PDB entry 4INU | X-ray diffraction, 3.10 A resolution | chains E and F of the 28 polymer chains in the assembly

[Chain E]
Name: Proteasome component PRE5
Organism: Saccharomyces cerevisiae
Notes: EC 3.4.25.1
Reference sequence: P40302 (PSA1_YEAST); residues 0-233 here correspond to UniProt positions 1-234 (UniProt number = residue number + 1)
Sequence (234 residues; each row starts with the number of its first residue; numbering starts at 0):
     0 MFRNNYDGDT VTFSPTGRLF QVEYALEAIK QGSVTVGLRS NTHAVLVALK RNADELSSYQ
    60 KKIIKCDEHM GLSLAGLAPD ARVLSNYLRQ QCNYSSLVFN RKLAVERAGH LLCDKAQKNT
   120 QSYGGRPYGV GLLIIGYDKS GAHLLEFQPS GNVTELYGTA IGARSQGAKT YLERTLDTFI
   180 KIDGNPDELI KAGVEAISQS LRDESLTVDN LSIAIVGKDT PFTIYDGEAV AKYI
Disordered / not traced: 0
Curated features (UniProtKB/Swiss-Prot):
  - modified residue: Ser13 (Phosphoserine)
  - cross-link: Lys190 (Glycyl lysine isopeptide (Lys-Gly) (interchain with G-Cter in ubiquitin))

[Chain F]
Name: Proteasome component C1
Organism: Saccharomyces cerevisiae
Notes: EC 3.4.25.1
Reference sequence: P21242 (PSA3_YEAST); residues -3 to 284 here correspond to UniProt positions 1-288 (UniProt number = residue number + 4)
Sequence (288 residues; each row starts with the number of its first residue; numbers below 1 keep their minus sign (Met-3 is residue -3)):
    -3 MTSIGTGYDL SNSVFSPDGR NFQVEYAVKA VENGTTSIGI KCNDGVVFAV EKLITSKLLV
    57 PQKNVKIQVV DRHIGCVYSG LIPDGRHLVN RGREEAASFK KLYKTPIPIP AFADRLGQYV
   117 QAHTLYNSVR PFGVSTIFGG VDKNGAHLYM LEPSGSYWGY KGAATGKGRQ SAKAELEKLV
   177 DHHPEGLSAR EAVKQAAKII YLAHEDNKEK DFELEISWCS LSETNGLHKF VKGDLLQEAI
   237 DFAQKEINGD DDEDEDDSDN VMSSDDENAP VATNANATTD QEGDIHLE
Disordered / not traced: -3 to 0, 245-284
Curated features (UniProtKB/Swiss-Prot):
  - modified residue: Thr-2 (N-acetylthreonine)

[Chain E / chain F interface]
Residue-residue contacts (61; chain E residue first):
  Asn4(E) - Leu6(F)
  Tyr5(E) - Asp5(F)  hydrogen bond
  Tyr5(E) - Leu6(F)  hydrophobic
  Thr9(E) - Arg126(F)
  Val10(E) - Ser124(F)
  Val10(E) - Val125(F)
  Val10(E) - Arg126(F)
  Thr11(E) - Leu6(F)
  Thr11(E) - Gln19(F)
  Phe12(E) - Gln19(F)
  Phe12(E) - Tyr22(F)
  Phe12(E) - Ala23(F)  hydrophobic
  Phe12(E) - Leu77(F)  hydrophobic
  Phe12(E) - Arg126(F)
  Phe12(E) - Pro127(F)
  Ser13(E) - Tyr22(F)
  Pro14(E) - Tyr22(F)  hydrophobic
  Pro14(E) - Lys25(F)
  Thr15(E) - Lys25(F)
  Gly16(E) - Tyr22(F)
  Gly16(E) - Ala26(F)
  Leu18(E) - Arg126(F)
  His109(E) - Arg82(F)  hydrogen bond
  Cys112(E) - Arg82(F)
  Asp113(E) - Arg82(F)  salt bridge
  Asp113(E) - Asn86(F)
  Gln116(E) - Pro79(F)
  Gln116(E) - Asp80(F)
  Gln116(E) - His83(F)  hydrogen bond
  Thr119(E) - Arg126(F)  hydrogen bond (backbone-side chain)
  Gln120(E) - His119(F)
  Gln120(E) - Ser124(F)
  Gln120(E) - Val125(F)
  Gln120(E) - Arg126(F)  hydrogen bond (backbone-backbone)
  Gln120(E) - Phe128(F)
  Ser121(E) - Ser124(F)
  Tyr122(E) - Ser124(F)  hydrogen bond (backbone-backbone)
  Ser149(E) - Pro79(F)
  Gly150(E) - Pro79(F)
  Asn151(E) - Ile78(F)
  Asn151(E) - Pro79(F)
  Thr153(E) - Asn60(F)
  Glu154(E) - Val56(F)
  Glu154(E) - Lys59(F)
  Glu154(E) - Asn60(F)  hydrogen bond (backbone-side chain)
  Leu155(E) - Leu54(F)
  Leu155(E) - Leu55(F)
  Leu155(E) - Val56(F)
  Tyr156(E) - Lys53(F)
  Tyr156(E) - Leu54(F)  hydrogen bond (backbone-backbone)
  Tyr156(E) - Leu55(F)
  Tyr156(E) - Val56(F)
  Tyr156(E) - Pro57(F)
  Gly157(E) - Leu54(F)
  Lys168(E) - Leu54(F)
  Leu171(E) - Leu54(F)
  Glu172(E) - Ser52(F)
  Glu172(E) - Lys53(F)
  Glu172(E) - Leu54(F)
  Leu175(E) - Lys53(F)
  Leu175(E) - Leu54(F)  hydrophobic
Also at the interface, not in a pair above, chain E (32 interface residues in all): Arg38
Also at the interface, not in a pair above, chain F (30 interface residues in all): Asn123, Gly129

[Summary]
32 residues of chain E face 30 of chain F across their interface; the contacts include 8 hydrogen bonds and 1
salt bridge. Polar contacts include Asp113(E)-Arg82(F), Tyr5(E)-Asp5(F) and His109(E)-Arg82(F).
Chain E is Proteasome component PRE5 and chain F is Proteasome component C1, both from Saccharomyces
cerevisiae; the structure, Yeast 20S proteasome in complex with the vinyl sulfone LU112, was determined by
X-ray diffraction (same publication as 4INR and 4INT).
